1EXA - chain A; structure by X-ray diffraction, 1.59 A resolution.

== Chain A ==
Molecule: Retinoic acid receptor gamma-2
Source organism: Homo sapiens
Notes: fragment: ligand binding domain
UniProt: P22932 (RARG2_HUMAN); residues 178-423 here correspond to UniProt positions 167-412 (UniProt number = residue number - 11)
Sequence (246 residues; each row starts with the number of its first residue):
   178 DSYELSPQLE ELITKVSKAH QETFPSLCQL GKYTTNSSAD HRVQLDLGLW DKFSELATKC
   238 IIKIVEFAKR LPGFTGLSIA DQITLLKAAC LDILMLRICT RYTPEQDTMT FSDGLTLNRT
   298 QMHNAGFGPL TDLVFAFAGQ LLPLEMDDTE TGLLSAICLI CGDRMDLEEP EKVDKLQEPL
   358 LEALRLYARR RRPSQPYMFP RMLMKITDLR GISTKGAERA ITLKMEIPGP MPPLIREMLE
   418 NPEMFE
Not modelled in the structure: 178-181, 418-423
Residues lining bound ligands:
  - bms270394 (394; r-3-fluoro-4-[2-hydroxy-2-(5,5,8,8-tetramethyl-5,6,7,8,-tetrahydro-naphtalen-2-yl)-acetylamino]-benzoic acid): Phe201, Trp227, Phe230, Leu233, Ala234, Cys237, Leu268, Leu271, Met272, Arg274, Ile275, Arg278, Phe288, Ser289, Gly303, Phe304, Leu307, Gly393, Arg396, Ala397, Leu400, Met408, Ile412, Met415, Leu416
  - dodecyl-alpha-D-maltoside (LMU): Lys236, Ile238, Ile239, Lys240, Val242, Glu243, Leu263, Lys264, Cys267, Leu411, Glu414, Met415
What the authors report for this chain:
  - binding site for bms270394: Phe230, Leu233, Ala234, Leu268, Leu271, Met272, Arg278, Ser289, Leu400, Met408
  - specificity-determining residues: Met272
  - specificity-determining residues: Ala397 (proposed by the authors, not directly observed)

== Summary ==
Ligands of chain A: bms270394 and dodecyl-alpha-D-maltoside. From the paper: a binding site for bms270394 at
Phe230, Leu233 and Ala234 among others; specificity determinants Met272 and Ala397.
Chain A is Retinoic acid receptor gamma-2 (Homo sapiens); the structure, Enantiomer discrimination illustrated
by crystal structures of the human retinoic acid receptor hrargamma ligand binding domain ..., was determined
by X-ray diffraction (same publication as 1EXX).
